Entry 2UUF (X-ray diffraction, 1.26 A resolution); this record covers chains A and B of the 3 polymer chains in the assembly.

== Chain A ==
Molecule: Human alpha thrombin
From: Homo sapiens
Notes: EC 3.4.21.5
UniProtKB: P00734 (THRB_HUMAN); residues 1-14 here correspond to UniProt positions 336-349 (UniProt number = residue number + 335)
Sequence (36 residues; each row starts with the number of its first residue; a row labelled like 14A-14M holds insertion residues (14A, then the next letters in order)):
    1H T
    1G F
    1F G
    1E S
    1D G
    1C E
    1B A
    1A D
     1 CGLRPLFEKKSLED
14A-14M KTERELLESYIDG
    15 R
Not modelled in the structure: 1H, 1G, 1F, 1E, 1D, 1C, 14M, 15
Curated features (UniProtKB/Swiss-Prot):
  - site: Arg15 (Cleavage)

== Chain B ==
Molecule: Thrombin
From: Homo sapiens
Notes: EC 3.4.21.5
UniProtKB: P00734 (THRB_HUMAN); the construct lacks a stretch of the UniProt sequence and is renumbered around it, so the offset changes along the chain: 16-37 = UniProt 364-385; 38-60 = UniProt 387-409; 61-77 = UniProt 419-435; 78-97 = UniProt 437-456; 6 more segments
Sequence (259 residues; row label = number of the first residue in the row; note: 1 number in that range is skipped by the numbering (no residue carries it; nothing is unmodelled there); a row labelled like 60A-60I holds insertion residues (60A, then the next letters in order)):
    16 IVEGSDAEIGMSPWQVMLFRKS
   37A P
    38 QELLCGASLISDRWVLTAAHCLL
60A-60I YPPWDKNFT
    61 ENDLLVRIGKHSRTRYE
   77A R
    78 NIEKISMLEKIYIHPRYNWR
   97A E
    98 NLDRDIALMKLKKPVAFSDYIHPVCLPDRETA
129A-129C ASL
   130 LQAGYKGRVTGWGNLKETWT
149A-149E ANVGK
   150 GQPSVLQVVNLPIVERPVCKDSTRIRITDNMFCAG
  184A Y
   185 KP
186A-186D DEGK
   187 RGDACEGDSGGPFVMKSP
204A-204B FN
   205 NRWYQMGIVSWGE
   219 GC
  221A D
   221 RDGKYGFYTHVFRLKKWIQKVIDQFGE
Not modelled in the structure: 148-149, 149A-149E
Disulfides: Cys42-Cys58, Cys168-Cys182, Cys191-Cys220
Metal / ion sites: Ca2+: Lys169, Thr172, Phe204A; Na+: Arg221, Lys224
Curated features (UniProtKB/Swiss-Prot):
  - region: Ala183 to Val200 (High affinity receptor-binding region which is also known as the TP508 peptide)
  - active site (Charge relay system): His57, Asp102, Ser195
  - glycosylation: Asn60G (N-linked (GlcNAc...) (complex) asparagine)
What the authors report for this chain:
  - catalytic residues: His57, Asp102

== Interface between chain A and chain B ==
Residue-residue contacts - 60 pairs, chain A then chain B:
  Cys1(A) with Pro120(B); Val121(B); Cys122(B), disulfide; Arg206(B), hydrogen bond (backbone-side chain)
  Asp1A(A) with His119(B), salt bridge; Arg206(B)
  Ala1B(A) with Arg206(B), hydrogen bond (backbone-side chain)
  Gly2(A) with Trp29(B); Pro120(B), hydrogen bond (backbone-backbone); Cys122(B); Arg206(B); Trp207(B), hydrogen bond (backbone-backbone)
  Leu3(A) with His119(B), hydrogen bond (backbone-side chain); Asn205(B); Arg206(B)
  Arg4(A) with Gly25(B); Met26(B), hydrogen bond (side chain-backbone); Pro28(B); Trp29(B); Arg137(B); Trp207(B)
  Pro5(A) with Ser115(B); Asp116(B); His119(B)
  Leu6(A) with Asp116(B)
  Phe7(A) with Glu23(B); Ile24(B); Gly25(B); Met26(B), hydrophobic
  Glu8(A) with Lys202(B), salt bridge; Asn205(B); Trp207(B), hydrogen bond
  Lys9(A) with His119(B), hydrogen bond
  Asp14(A) with Glu23(B); Met26(B); Arg137(B), salt bridge; Trp207(B)
  Lys14A(A) with Glu23(B), hydrogen bond (backbone-side chain)
  Thr14B(A) with Arg137(B), hydrogen bond; Asn159(B), hydrogen bond
  Glu14C(A) with Arg137(B); Lys202(B), salt bridge
  Glu14E(A) with Lys135(B), salt bridge; Asn159(B), hydrogen bond; Tyr184A(B), hydrogen bond
  Leu14F(A) with Lys135(B); Gly136(B); Asn159(B); Trp207(B), hydrophobic
  Leu14G(A) with Pro204(B), hydrophobic
  Ser14I(A) with Gly133(B); Tyr134(B); Lys135(B), hydrogen bond (side chain-backbone)
  Tyr14J(A) with Tyr134(B), hydrophobic; Lys135(B), hydrogen bond (side chain-backbone); Met201(B); Lys202(B), hydrogen bond (side chain-backbone); Pro204(B)
  Ile14K(A) with Tyr134(B)
  Asp14L(A) with Tyr134(B), hydrogen bond (backbone-side chain)
Also at the interface, not in a pair above, chain B (28 interface residues in all): Tyr117, Gln131, Lys186D
Cross-chain cystine bridges: Cys1(A)-Cys122(B)

== Overview ==
22 residues of chain A face 28 of chain B across their interface; the contacts include 1 disulfide bond, 17
hydrogen bonds and 5 salt bridges. Polar pairs include Asp1A(A)-His119(B), Glu8(A)-Lys202(B) and
Glu14E(A)-Lys135(B). Lys169(B), Thr172(B) and Phe204A(B) form the Ca2+ site. UniProt lists 3 active-site
residues on chain B. The paper reports catalytic residues His57(B) and Asp102(B).
Here chain A is Human alpha thrombin and chain B is Thrombin, both from Homo sapiens. Entry 2UUF
(Thrombin-hirugen binary complex at 1.26A resolution) was determined by X-ray diffraction, deposited together
with 2UUJ, 2UUK and 2UU8.
